PDB entry 6ZBU | X-ray diffraction, 2.46 A resolution | chains A and B of the 12 polymer chains in the assembly

== Chain A (and B) ==
Molecule: Nuclear receptor corepressor 1, B-cell lymphoma 6 protein
From: Homo sapiens
Notes: chain B of this document is another copy of the same molecule, construct and numbering; everything in this record applies to it too
Reference sequence: chimeric construct of O75376, P41182: residues -5 to 3 from O75376 (NCOR1_HUMAN) positions 1733-1741 (UniProt number = residue number + 1738); residues 6-129 from P41182 positions 6-129 (same numbers)
Chain sequence (137 residues; each row starts with the number of its first residue; numbers below 1 keep their minus sign (Gly-7 is residue -7)):
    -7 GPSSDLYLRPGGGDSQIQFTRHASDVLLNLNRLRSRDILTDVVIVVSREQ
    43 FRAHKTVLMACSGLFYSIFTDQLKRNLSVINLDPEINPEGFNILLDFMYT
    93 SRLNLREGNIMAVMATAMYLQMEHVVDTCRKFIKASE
Disordered / not traced: 3-5, 129 (chain B: 3-5)
Construct notes: expression tag (-7 to -6); linker (4-5); conflict Gln8 (Cys in P41182), Arg67 (Cys in P41182), Asn84 (Cys in P41182)

== Chain A / chain B interface ==
Pairs across the interface - 103 pairs, chain A then chain B:
  Leu-2(A) - Glu129(B)
  Tyr-1(A) - Glu129(B)
  Leu0(A) - Met103(B)  hydrophobic
  Leu0(A) - Ile125(B)  hydrophobic
  Leu0(A) - Ser128(B)
  Leu0(A) - Glu129(B)
  Arg1(A) - Glu99(B)  salt bridge
  Arg1(A) - Ser128(B)
  Pro2(A) - Glu99(B)
  Pro2(A) - Ile102(B)  hydrophobic
  Pro2(A) - Phe124(B)  hydrophobic
  Pro2(A) - Ser128(B)
  Asp6(A) - Leu97(B)
  Asp6(A) - Arg98(B)  salt bridge
  Asp6(A) - Glu99(B)
  Ser7(A) - Leu95(B)
  Ser7(A) - Asn96(B)
  Ser7(A) - Leu97(B)  hydrogen bond (backbone-backbone)
  Ser7(A) - Phe124(B)
  Gln8(A) - Arg94(B)  hydrogen bond
  Gln8(A) - Leu95(B)
  Gln8(A) - Asn96(B)  hydrogen bond
  Ile9(A) - Ser93(B)
  Ile9(A) - Arg94(B)
  Ile9(A) - Leu95(B)  hydrogen bond (backbone-backbone)
  Ile9(A) - Leu97(B)  hydrophobic
  Ile9(A) - Thr120(B)
  Gln10(A) - Ser93(B)
  Gln10(A) - Arg94(B)  hydrogen bond
  Phe11(A) - Phe89(B)  hydrophobic
  Phe11(A) - Ser93(B)  hydrogen bond (backbone-backbone)
  Phe11(A) - Thr120(B)
  His14(A) - Cys53(B)
  His14(A) - Phe89(B)  hydrogen bond (side chain-backbone)
  His14(A) - Met90(B)  hydrogen bond (side chain-backbone)
  His14(A) - Ser93(B)
  Ala15(A) - Ala15(B)
  Ala15(A) - Ser16(B)
  Ala15(A) - Ser93(B)
  Ser16(A) - Ala15(B)
  Val18(A) - Leu19(B)  hydrophobic
  Leu19(A) - His14(B)
  Asn21(A) - Ala52(B)  hydrogen bond (side chain-backbone)
  Leu22(A) - Leu22(B)  hydrophobic
  Leu22(A) - Thr48(B)
  Leu25(A) - Thr48(B)
  Leu25(A) - Met51(B)  hydrophobic
  Arg28(A) - Tyr58(B)  hydrogen bond
  Ile30(A) - Met51(B)  hydrophobic
  Leu31(A) - Lys47(B)
  Leu31(A) - Thr48(B)
  Leu31(A) - Met51(B)  hydrophobic
  Leu31(A) - Arg67(B)
  His46(A) - Thr48(B)
  Lys47(A) - Leu31(B)
  Thr48(A) - Leu22(B)
  Thr48(A) - Leu25(B)
  Thr48(A) - Leu31(B)
  Thr48(A) - His46(B)
  Thr48(A) - Thr48(B)
  Met51(A) - Ile30(B)  hydrophobic
  Met51(A) - Leu31(B)  hydrophobic
  Ala52(A) - Asn21(B)  hydrogen bond (backbone-side chain)
  Cys53(A) - His14(B)
  Tyr58(A) - Arg28(B)  hydrogen bond
  Tyr58(A) - Ile30(B)
  Arg67(A) - Asp29(B)
  Arg67(A) - Ile30(B)
  Arg67(A) - Leu31(B)
  Phe89(A) - Phe11(B)  hydrophobic
  Phe89(A) - His14(B)  hydrogen bond (backbone-side chain)
  Met90(A) - His14(B)  hydrogen bond (backbone-side chain)
  Ser93(A) - Ile9(B)
  Ser93(A) - Gln10(B)
  Ser93(A) - Phe11(B)  hydrogen bond (backbone-backbone)
  Ser93(A) - His14(B)
  Ser93(A) - Ala15(B)
  Arg94(A) - Gln8(B)  hydrogen bond
  Arg94(A) - Ile9(B)
  Arg94(A) - Gln10(B)
  Leu95(A) - Ser7(B)
  Leu95(A) - Gln8(B)
  Leu95(A) - Ile9(B)  hydrogen bond (backbone-backbone)
  Leu95(A) - Phe11(B)  hydrophobic
  Asn96(A) - Ser7(B)
  Asn96(A) - Gln8(B)  hydrogen bond
  Leu97(A) - Asp6(B)
  Leu97(A) - Ser7(B)  hydrogen bond (backbone-backbone)
  Leu97(A) - Ile9(B)  hydrophobic
  Arg98(A) - Asp6(B)
  Glu99(A) - Leu0(B)
  Glu99(A) - Pro2(B)
  Glu99(A) - Asp6(B)  hydrogen bond (backbone-side chain)
  Ile102(A) - Leu0(B)  hydrophobic
  Thr120(A) - Ile9(B)
  Thr120(A) - Phe11(B)
  Phe124(A) - Pro2(B)  hydrophobic
  Phe124(A) - Ser7(B)
  Phe124(A) - Ile9(B)  hydrophobic
  Ile125(A) - Leu0(B)  hydrophobic
  Ser128(A) - Leu0(B)
  Ser128(A) - Arg1(B)
  Ser128(A) - Pro2(B)
Interface residues without a listed pair, chain A (50 interface residues in all): Asp-3, Asp29, Phe61, Thr62, Met103, Val117
Interface residues without a listed pair, chain B (48 interface residues in all): Tyr-1, Val18, Thr62, Val117

== Summary ==
50 residues of chain A and 48 residues of chain B are in contact; the contacts include 20 hydrogen bonds and 2
salt bridges. Polar pairs include Arg1(A)-Glu99(B), Asp6(A)-Arg98(B) and Gln8(A)-Arg94(B).
Both chains are Nuclear receptor corepressor 1, B-cell lymphoma 6 protein (Homo sapiens). Entry 6ZBU (Crystal
structure of an NCoR1BBD2-BCL6BTB chimera in complex with the NcoR1 BBD1 corepressor peptide) was determined
by X-ray diffraction together with 6XWF, 6XXS, 6XYX, 6XZZ and 6Y17 from the same study.
